PDB entry 7UPR | electron microscopy, 3.20 A resolution | chains C and G of the 7 polymer chains in the assembly

== Chain C ==
Name: Outer mitochondrial transmembrane helix translocase
From: Homo sapiens
Notes: EC 7.4.2.-
Reference sequence: Q8NBU5 (ATAD1_HUMAN); numbering as in UniProt (aligned over 42-361)
Sequence (341 residues; row label = number of the first residue in the row):
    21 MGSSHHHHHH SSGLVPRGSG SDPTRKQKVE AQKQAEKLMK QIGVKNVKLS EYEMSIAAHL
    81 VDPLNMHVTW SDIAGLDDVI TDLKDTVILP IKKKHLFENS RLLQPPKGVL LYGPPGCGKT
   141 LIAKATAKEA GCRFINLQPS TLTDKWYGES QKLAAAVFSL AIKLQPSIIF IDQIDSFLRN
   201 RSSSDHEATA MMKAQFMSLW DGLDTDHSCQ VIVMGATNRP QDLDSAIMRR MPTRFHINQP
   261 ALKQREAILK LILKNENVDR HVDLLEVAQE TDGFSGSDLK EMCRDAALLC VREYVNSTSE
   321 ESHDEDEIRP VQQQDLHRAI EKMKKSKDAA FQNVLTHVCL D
Disordered / not traced: 21-43, 318-327, 352-361
Differences from the reference sequence: initiating methionine (21); expression tag (22-41); engineered mutation Gln193 (Glu in Q8NBU5)
Metal / ion sites: Mg2+: Thr140 (together with ATP)
Residues lining bound ligands:
  - ATP (adenosine-5'-triphosphate), molecule 1: Asp92, Ile93, Ala94, Pro135, Gly136, Cys137, Gly138, Lys139, Thr140, Leu141, Asp192, Gln193, Asn238, Ile268, Leu271, Gly296, Ser297, Lys300
  - ATP, molecule 2: Met217, Asp221, Asp226, Ala246, Arg249, Arg250
UniProt features mapped onto this chain:
  - binding site (ATP): Gly133 to Thr140
  - modified residue: Ser322 (Phosphoserine)
  - natural variant: Gln54 (Q54H: In HKPX4; uncertain significance), Val107 (V107I: In a colorectal cancer sample), Glu276 to Asp361 (deletion: In HKPX4)
From the paper describing this entry:
  - binding site for Unknown peptide substrate (chain G): Trp166, Tyr167, His206

== Chain G ==
Name: Unknown peptide substrate
From: Escherichia coli
Sequence (10 residues; numbered 1 to 10; the number before each row is that of its first residue; X marks 10 residues of unknown identity (built as UNK)):
     1 XXXXXXXXXX

== How chain C and chain G interact ==
Chain C residues in contact with chain G, 5 residues: Lys165, Trp166, Tyr167, Ser204, His206

== Overview ==
Chain C and chain G make no direct contact in this assembly. Bound to chain C: ATP. From UniProt: 8
ATP-binding residues on chain C. From the paper: a binding site for Unknown peptide substrate (chain G) at
Trp166(C), Tyr167(C) and His206(C).
Here chain C is Outer mitochondrial transmembrane helix translocase (Homo sapiens) and chain G is Unknown
peptide substrate (Escherichia coli). Entry 7UPR (Human mitochondrial AAA protein ATAD1 (with a catalytic dead
mutation) in complex with a peptide substrate ...) was determined by electron microscopy together with 7UPT
from the same study.
